PDB entry 8SN0 | electron microscopy, 3.20 A resolution | chains C and J of the 12 polymer chains in the assembly

[Chain C]
Name: Histone H2A type 1-B/E
Source organism: Homo sapiens
Reference sequence: P04908 (H2A1B_HUMAN); residues 11-129 here correspond to UniProt positions 12-130 (UniProt number = residue number + 1)
Sequence (119 residues; each row starts with the number of its first residue):
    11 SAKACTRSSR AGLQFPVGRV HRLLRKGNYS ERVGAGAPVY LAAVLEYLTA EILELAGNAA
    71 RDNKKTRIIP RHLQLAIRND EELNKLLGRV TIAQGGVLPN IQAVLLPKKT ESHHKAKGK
Not modelled in the structure: 119-129
Sequence notes: engineered mutation Ser11 (Arg12 in P04908), Cys15 (Lys16 in P04908)
Swiss-Prot annotation at these positions:
  - modified residue: Lys13 (N6-(beta-hydroxybutyryl)lysine), Lys36 (N6-(2-hydroxyisobutyryl)lysine), Lys74 (N6-(2-hydroxyisobutyryl)lysine), Lys75 (N6-(2-hydroxyisobutyryl)lysine), Lys95 (N6-(2-hydroxyisobutyryl)lysine), Gln104 (N5-methylglutamine), Lys118 (N6-(2-hydroxyisobutyryl)lysine), Lys119 (N6-crotonyllysine), Thr120 (Phosphothreonine), Lys125 (N6-crotonyllysine)
  - cross-link (Glycyl lysine isopeptide (Lys-Gly)): Lys13 (interchain with G-Cter in ubiquitin), Lys119 (interchain with G-Cter in ubiquitin)

[Chain J]
Molecule: 147-nt DNA strand
Source organism: Homo sapiens
Sequence (147 nucleotides; row label = number of the first residue in the row; numbers below 1 keep their minus sign (DA-73 is residue -73)):
   -73 ATCGGATGTA TATATCTGAC ACGTGCCTGG AGACTAGGGA GTAATCCCCT TGGCGGTTAA
   -13 AACGCGGGGG ACAGCGCGTA CGTGCGTTTA AGCGGTGCTA GAGCTGTCTA CGACCAATTG
    47 AGCGGCCTCG GCACCGGGAT TCTCGAT

[How chain C and chain J interact]
Contacting residue pairs (14; chain C residue first):
  Arg29(C) with DG48(J), phosphate contact; DC49(J), salt bridge to the phosphate
  Arg35(C) with DA39(J), phosphate contact
  Arg42(C) with DG38(J), hydrogen bond to the sugar; DA39(J), phosphate contact
  Val43(C) with DG38(J), sugar contact; DA39(J), hydrogen bond to the phosphate
  Gly44(C) with DG38(J), phosphate contact
  Ala45(C) with DG38(J), hydrogen bond to the phosphate
  Lys75(C) with DA59(J), salt bridge to the phosphate
  Thr76(C) with DG57(J), sugar contact; DC58(J), hydrogen bond to the phosphate
  Arg77(C) with DG57(J), sugar contact; DC58(J), hydrogen bond to the phosphate
Other interface residues (no listed pair), chain C (11 interface residues in all): Glu41, Lys118
Other interface residues (no listed pair), chain J (8 interface residues in all): DG-4

[Overview]
11 residues of chain C face 8 of chain J across their interface, with 5 hydrogen bonds and 2 salt bridges.
Among the polar pairs are Arg42(C)-DG38(J), Val43(C)-DA39(J) and Ala45(C)-DG38(J).
Chain C is Histone H2A type 1-B/E and chain J is a 147-nt DNA strand, both from Homo sapiens; the structure,
Cryo-EM structure of the human nucleosome core particle in complex with RNF168 and UbcH5c~Ub (UbcH5c
chemically ..., was determined by electron microscopy together with 8SMW, 8SMX, 8SMY, 8SMZ, 8SN1, 8SN2 and 3
further entries from the same study.
